Entry 8E3Z (electron microscopy, 2.70 A resolution); this record covers chains A and R of the 6 polymer chains in the assembly.

Chain A:
Molecule: Guanine nucleotide-binding protein G(s) subunit alpha isoforms short
Organism: Homo sapiens
Reference sequence: P63092 (GNAS2_HUMAN); numbering as in UniProt (aligned over 1-394)
Chain sequence (394 residues; numbered 1 to 394; the number before each row is that of its first residue):
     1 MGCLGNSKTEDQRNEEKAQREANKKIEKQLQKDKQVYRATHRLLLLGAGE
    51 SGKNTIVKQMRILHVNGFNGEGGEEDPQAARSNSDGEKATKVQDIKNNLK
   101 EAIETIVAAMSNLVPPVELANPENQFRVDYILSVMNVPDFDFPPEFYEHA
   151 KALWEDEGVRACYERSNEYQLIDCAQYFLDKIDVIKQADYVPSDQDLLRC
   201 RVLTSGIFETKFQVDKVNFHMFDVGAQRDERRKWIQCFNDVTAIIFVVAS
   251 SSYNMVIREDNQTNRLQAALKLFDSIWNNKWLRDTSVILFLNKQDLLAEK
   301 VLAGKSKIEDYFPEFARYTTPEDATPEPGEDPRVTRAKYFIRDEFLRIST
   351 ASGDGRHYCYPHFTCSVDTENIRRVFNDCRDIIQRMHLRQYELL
Disordered / not traced: 1-15, 62-204, 252-263, 301-307
Sequence notes: conflict N54 (Ser in P63092), A226 (Gly in P63092), A268 (Glu in P63092), K271 (Asn in P63092), D274 (Lys in P63092), K280 (Arg in P63092), D284 (Thr in P63092), T285 (Ile in P63092), S366 (Ala in P63092)

Chain R:
Molecule: Vasoactive intestinal polypeptide receptor 1
Organism: Homo sapiens
Reference sequence: P32241 (VIPR1_HUMAN); residue numbers follow UniProt; this construct covers 28-457
Chain sequence (462 residues; numbered 15 to 476; the number before each row is that of its first residue):
    15 DYKDDDDLEVLFQGPAARLQEECDYVQMIEVQHKQCLEEAQLENETIGCS
    65 KMWDNLTCWPATPRGQVVVLACPLIFKLFSSIQGRNVSRSCTDEGWTHLE
   115 PGPYPIACGLDDKAASLDEQQTMFYGSVKTGYTIGYGLSLATLLVATAIL
   165 SLFRKLHCTRNYIHMHLFISFILRAAAVFIKDLALFDSGESDQCSEGSVG
   215 CKAAMVFFQYCVMANFFWLLVEGLYLYTLLAVSFFSERKYFWGYILIGWG
   265 VPSTFTMVWTIARIHFEDYGCWDTINSSLWWIIKGPILTSILVNFILFIC
   315 IIRILLQKLRPPDIRKSDSSPYSRLARSTLLLIPLFGVHYIMFAFFPDNF
   365 KPEVKMVFELVVGSFQGFVVAILYCFLNGEVQAELRRKWRRWHLQGVLGW
   415 NPKYRHPSGGSNGATCSTQVSMLTRVSPGARRSSSFQAEVSLVPAGLEVL
   465 FQGPHHHHHHHH
Disordered / not traced: 15-35, 408-476
Sequence notes: expression tag (15-27, 458-476); conflict P29 (Gln in P32241)
Disulfide bonds: C37-C208, C50-C72, C63-C105, C86-C122, C215-C285
Swiss-Prot annotation at these positions:
  - glycosylation (N-linked (GlcNAc...) asparagine): N58, N69, N100, N290
  - mutagenesis: Y139 (Y139A: Decreased ADCYAP1/PACAP27 potency for VIPR1)
What the authors report for this chain:
  - mutagenesis - C208A: decreased signaling with Vasoactive intestinal peptide
  - mutagenesis - C37A: decreased signaling in response to PACAP27

Chain A / chain R interface:
Contacting residue pairs (40):
  Q35(A) - R252(R)
  H41(A) - F248(R)
  V217(A) - F248(R)  hydrophobic
  D323(A) - I328(R)
  D323(A) - R329(R)  hydrogen bond (side chain-backbone)
  R342(A) - I328(R)
  L346(A) - D327(R)
  L346(A) - I328(R)  hydrophobic
  Y358(A) - P326(R)
  Y358(A) - K330(R)
  P361(A) - D327(R)
  F376(A) - F248(R)  hydrophobic
  R380(A) - A245(R)  hydrogen bond (side chain-backbone)
  R380(A) - S247(R)  hydrogen bond (backbone-side chain)
  R380(A) - F248(R)
  D381(A) - K322(R)
  I383(A) - S247(R)
  I383(A) - F248(R)  hydrophobic
  Q384(A) - L244(R)  hydrogen bond (side chain-backbone)
  Q384(A) - S247(R)
  Q384(A) - K322(R)  hydrogen bond
  R385(A) - K322(R)
  R385(A) - P326(R)
  H387(A) - L243(R)
  L388(A) - L244(R)  hydrophobic
  L388(A) - L319(R)  hydrophobic
  L388(A) - K322(R)
  Q390(A) - R174(R)
  Y391(A) - R174(R)
  Y391(A) - H178(R)
  Y391(A) - Y239(R)
  Y391(A) - L240(R)  hydrophobic
  E392(A) - N392(R)
  E392(A) - G393(R)  hydrogen bond (side chain-backbone)
  L393(A) - L240(R)  hydrophobic
  L393(A) - L319(R)
  L393(A) - S342(R)
  L393(A) - L345(R)  hydrophobic
  L393(A) - L346(R)  hydrophobic
  L394(A) - L319(R)  hydrophobic
Also at the interface, not in a pair above, chain A (24 interface residues in all): F219, D343, C379
Also at the interface, not in a pair above, chain R (25 interface residues in all): V246, L323, L391
From the paper, about this interface:
  - pairs named by the authors: R380(A)-S247(R), E392(A)-G393(R)
  - interface residues, chain A: Q384(A), R385(A)
  - interface residues, chain A: H387(A), L393(A) (from molecular simulation)

In short:
24 residues of chain A and 25 residues of chain R are in contact, with 6 hydrogen bonds. Polar contacts
include D323(A)-R329(R), R380(A)-A245(R) and R380(A)-S247(R). The authors report contacts between R380(A) and
S247(R) and E392(A) and G393(R). From the paper: C208A of chain R reduces signaling with Vasoactive intestinal
peptide; interface residues Q384(A), R385(A) and H387(A) among others.
Here chain A is Guanine nucleotide-binding protein G(s) subunit alpha isoforms short and chain R is Vasoactive
intestinal polypeptide receptor 1, both from Homo sapiens. Entry 8E3Z (Cryo-EM structure of the VPAC1R-VIP-Gs
complex) was determined by electron microscopy together with 8E3X and 8E3Y from the same study.
